PDB entry 6UJY | X-ray diffraction, 2.59 A resolution | chains A and T of the 4 polymer chains in the assembly

Chain A:
Molecule: p66 Reverse transcriptase/RNaseH
Source organism: Human immunodeficiency virus type 1 group M subtype B (isolate HXB2)
Notes: EC 2.7.7.49, 2.7.7.7, 3.1.26.13
Reference sequence: P04585 (POL_HV1H2); residues 1-560 here correspond to UniProt positions 588-1147 (UniProt number = residue number + 587)
Amino-acid sequence (572 residues; each row starts with the number of its first residue; numbers below 1 keep their minus sign (Met-11 is residue -11)):
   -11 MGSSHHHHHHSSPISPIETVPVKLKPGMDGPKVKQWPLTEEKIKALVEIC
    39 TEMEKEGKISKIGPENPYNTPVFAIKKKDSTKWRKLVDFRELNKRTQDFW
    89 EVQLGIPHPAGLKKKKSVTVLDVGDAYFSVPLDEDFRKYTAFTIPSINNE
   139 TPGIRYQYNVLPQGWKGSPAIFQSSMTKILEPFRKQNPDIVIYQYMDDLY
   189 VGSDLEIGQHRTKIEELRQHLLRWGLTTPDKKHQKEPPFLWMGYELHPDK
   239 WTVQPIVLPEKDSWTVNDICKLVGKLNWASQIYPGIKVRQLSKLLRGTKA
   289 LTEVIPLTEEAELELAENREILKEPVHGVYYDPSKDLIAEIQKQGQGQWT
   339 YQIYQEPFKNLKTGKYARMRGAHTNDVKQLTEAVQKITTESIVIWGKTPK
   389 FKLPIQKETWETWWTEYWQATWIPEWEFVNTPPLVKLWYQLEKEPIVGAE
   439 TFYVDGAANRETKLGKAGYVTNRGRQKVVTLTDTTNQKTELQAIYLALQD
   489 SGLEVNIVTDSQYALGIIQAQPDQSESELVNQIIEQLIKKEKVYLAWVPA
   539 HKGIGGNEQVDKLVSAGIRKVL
Unresolved in the structure: -11 to 0, 135-141, 557-560
Differences from the reference sequence: initiating methionine (-11); expression tag (-10 to 0); engineered mutation Cys258 (Gln845 in P04585), Ser280 (Cys867 in P04585)
Metal / ion sites: Mg2+: Asp110, Val111, Asp185 (together with Lamivudine Triphosphate)
Residues lining bound ligands: Lamivudine Triphosphate (1RZ): Lys65, Arg72, Asp110, Val111, Gly112, Asp113, Ala114, Tyr115, Gln151, Met184, Asp185, Lys220
What the authors report for this chain:
  - binding site for Lamivudine Triphosphate: Arg72
  - mutagenesis - M184V (212-fold): decreased binding to Lamivudine Triphosphate

Chain T:
Molecule: template DNA
Sequence (27 nucleotides; numbered 701 to 727; the number before each row is that of its first residue):
   701 ATGGGGGGCGCCCGAACAGGGACTGTG
Unresolved in the structure: 701-703, 726-727

How chain A and chain T interact:
Pairs across the interface - 46 pairs, chain A then chain T:
  Trp24(A) with DG704(T), base contact
  Leu26(A) with DG704(T), base contact
  Lys30(A) with DG704(T), hydrogen bond to the base
  Phe61(A) with DG704(T), stacking on the base; DG705(T), sugar contact
  Ile63(A) with DG704(T), base contact
  Leu74(A) with DG705(T), base contact
  Val75(A) with DG705(T), sugar contact
  Asp76(A) with DG705(T), sugar contact
  Arg78(A) with DG704(T), phosphate contact; DG705(T), salt bridge to the phosphate; DG706(T), phosphate contact
  Asn81(A) with DG706(T), sugar contact
  Glu89(A) with DG707(T), phosphate contact; DG708(T), phosphate contact
  Gln91(A) with DG708(T), sugar contact
  Leu92(A) with DC709(T), sugar contact
  Gly93(A) with DC709(T), sugar contact
  Ile94(A) with DG708(T), base contact; DC709(T), sugar contact
  Gln151(A) with DG705(T), base contact
  Gly152(A) with DG705(T), base contact; DG706(T), sugar contact
  Lys154(A) with DG706(T), phosphate contact; DG707(T), phosphate contact
  Pro157(A) with DG707(T), sugar contact
  Tyr183(A) with DG707(T), hydrogen bond to the base; DG708(T), hydrogen bond to the base
  Met184(A) with DG706(T), base contact
  Asn265(A) with DC711(T), sugar contact
  Ser280(A) with DC712(T), sugar contact; DC713(T), phosphate contact
  Arg284(A) with DC713(T), salt bridge to the phosphate; DG714(T), phosphate contact
  Gly285(A) with DG714(T), hydrogen bond to the phosphate
  Lys353(A) with DC711(T), phosphate contact; DC712(T), salt bridge to the phosphate
  Ala355(A) with DC712(T), phosphate contact
  Lys374(A) with DC711(T), phosphate contact
  Arg448(A) with DC723(T), hydrogen bond to the base; DT724(T), sugar contact
  Asn474(A) with DA722(T), phosphate contact; DC723(T), hydrogen bond to the phosphate
  Gln475(A) with DG721(T), base contact
  Gln500(A) with DA722(T), phosphate contact
  His539(A) with DC723(T), salt bridge to the phosphate
Other interface residues (no listed pair), chain A (41 interface residues in all): Ala62, Tyr115, Trp153, Val276, Lys281, Leu283, Arg356, Asp498

Overview:
The interface between chain A and chain T involves 41 residues on one side and 14 on the other, with 6
hydrogen bonds, 4 salt bridges and 1 aromatic stacking contact. Polar contacts include Lys30(A)-DG704(T),
Tyr183(A)-DG707(T) and Tyr183(A)-DG708(T). The paper reports a binding site for Lamivudine Triphosphate at
Arg72(A); M184V of chain A reduces binding to Lamivudine Triphosphate.
Chain A is p66 Reverse transcriptase/RNaseH (Human immunodeficiency virus type 1 group M subtype B (isolate
HXB2)) and chain T is template DNA; the structure, HIV-1 wild-type reverse transcriptase-DNA complex with
(-)-3TC-TP, was determined by X-ray diffraction, deposited together with 6UIR, 6UIS, 6UIT, 6UJX, 6UJZ and
6UK0.
